PDB entry 7TCU | X-ray diffraction, 2.31 A resolution | chains A and D

== Chain A ==
Protein: Methanobactin biosynthesis cassette protein MbnB
Source organism: Methylosinus trichosporium OB3b
UniProt: A0A2D2D5M1 (A0A2D2D5M1_METTR); residue numbers follow UniProt; this construct covers 1-268
Chain sequence (268 residues; numbered 1 to 268; the number before each row is that of its first residue):
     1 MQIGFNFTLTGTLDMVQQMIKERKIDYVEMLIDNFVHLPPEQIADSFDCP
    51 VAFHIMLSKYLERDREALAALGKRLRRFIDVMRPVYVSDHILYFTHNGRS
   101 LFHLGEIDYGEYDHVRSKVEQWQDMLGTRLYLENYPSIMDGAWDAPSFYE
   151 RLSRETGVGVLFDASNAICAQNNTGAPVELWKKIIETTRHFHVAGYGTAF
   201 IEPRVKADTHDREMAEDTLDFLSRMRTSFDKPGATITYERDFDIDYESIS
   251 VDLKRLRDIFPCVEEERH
Disordered / not traced: 264-268
Sequence notes: engineered mutation A67 (Glu in A0A2D2D5M1), A69 (Glu in A0A2D2D5M1), A70 (Lys in A0A2D2D5M1); conflict G110 (Arg in A0A2D2D5M1)
Metal / ion sites: Fe ion site 1: H54, H90, E133; Fe ion site 2: D163, H192, E239; Fe ion site 3: N166, H210

== Chain D ==
Protein: Methanobactin biosynthesis cassette protein MbnC
Source organism: Methylosinus trichosporium OB3b
Notes: engineered mutation(s): E162A, E164A, K165A
UniProt: A0A2D2CY73 (A0A2D2CY73_METTR); numbering as in UniProt (aligned over 1-195)
Chain sequence (195 residues; numbered 1 to 195; the number before each row is that of its first residue):
     1 MSLLPTAPVRIDADLYDDLANPARQSLYPRDSRGFIRIDISLRAYWHTLF
    51 DTCPRLLELSGPSGGAIFLPFMAWARENNLAFDWSFFLWVYVWLQQSEFR
   101 ERLDEDQLLPVMTASATRWLMIDRDIDACQIVLGSRSLAGAAVVGAKIDS
   151 IHCRLEQVQQVAFAAPLPLPDGEFGYFLTPGFEIDHFPGWRPLPR
Disordered / not traced: 1
Sequence notes: conflict A162 (Glu in A0A2D2CY73), A164 (Glu in A0A2D2CY73), A165 (Lys in A0A2D2CY73)

== Chain A / chain D interface ==
Residue-residue contacts - 87 pairs, chain A then chain D:
  L13(A) with H152(D)
  D33(A) with R124(D), salt bridge
  N34(A) with M121(D); R124(D), hydrogen bond
  V36(A) with I126(D), hydrophobic
  H37(A) with I126(D), hydrogen bond (side chain-backbone); C129(D); K147(D); I148(D); D149(D)
  L38(A) with I148(D), hydrophobic; D149(D); S150(D); I151(D)
  P39(A) with D149(D)
  Q42(A) with S150(D); I151(D), hydrogen bond (side chain-backbone)
  I43(A) with I151(D), hydrophobic
  S46(A) with I151(D)
  L57(A) with I122(D), hydrophobic; R124(D)
  R63(A) with R124(D)
  R74(A) with I126(D)
  Y93(A) with Y16(D), hydrophobic
  H96(A) with Y16(D); D17(D), salt bridge
  G98(A) with A81(D); R195(D)
  R99(A) with Y16(D), hydrogen bond (side chain-backbone); D17(D), hydrogen bond (side chain-backbone); L19(D); A20(D); Y45(D); A81(D); F82(D)
  S100(A) with Y45(D), hydrogen bond (backbone-side chain); A81(D), hydrogen bond (backbone-backbone); F82(D)
  L101(A) with L19(D), hydrophobic; Y45(D)
  F102(A) with Y45(D), hydrophobic; T48(D); F82(D); F86(D), hydrophobic; R118(D)
  H103(A) with R37(D), hydrogen bond; I40(D); S41(D)
  L104(A) with R37(D), hydrogen bond (backbone-side chain)
  G105(A) with D12(D); R37(D)
  E106(A) with D12(D), hydrogen bond (backbone-side chain); Y16(D), hydrogen bond (backbone-side chain)
  I107(A) with Y16(D)
  D108(A) with I11(D); A13(D); Y16(D)
  I138(A) with R33(D), hydrogen bond (backbone-side chain); I40(D), hydrophobic
  M139(A) with V9(D), hydrophobic; R10(D); I11(D); D12(D); L15(D), hydrophobic; R33(D)
  D140(A) with T6(D); R10(D), hydrogen bond (backbone-backbone); R33(D), salt bridge
  G141(A) with I11(D)
  D144(A) with R10(D), salt bridge
  N172(A) with L3(D)
  N173(A) with L3(D); R33(D), hydrogen bond (backbone-side chain)
  T174(A) with L3(D); R33(D)
  G175(A) with L3(D)
  A199(A) with I36(D), hydrophobic; I40(D), hydrophobic
  F200(A) with R43(D)
  I201(A) with R30(D); F35(D), hydrophobic; D39(D); R43(D)
  E202(A) with I36(D)
  R204(A) with S2(D), hydrogen bond (side chain-backbone); L4(D)
  V205(A) with I36(D), hydrophobic
Other interface residues (no listed pair), chain A (48 interface residues in all): F7, T10, F47, A70, L71, N97, Y135
Other interface residues (no listed pair), chain D (47 interface residues in all): G34, A44, R76, L80, D125, A128

== In short ==
48 residues of chain A and 47 residues of chain D are in contact, with 15 hydrogen bonds and 4 salt bridges.
Polar contacts include D33(A)-R124(D), H96(A)-D17(D) and D140(A)-R33(D). H54(A), H90(A) and E133(A) form the
Fe ion site 1.
Chain A is Methanobactin biosynthesis cassette protein MbnB and chain D is Methanobactin biosynthesis cassette
protein MbnC, both from Methylosinus trichosporium OB3b; the structure, Methanobactin biosynthetic protein
complex of MbnB and MbnC from Methylosinus trichosporium OB3b at 2.31 Angstrom resolution, was determined by
X-ray diffraction, deposited together with 7TCW and 7TCX.
